PDB entry 8VB4 | electron microscopy, 2.98 A resolution | chains A and M of the 24 polymer chains in the assembly

[Chain A]
Protein: Portal protein (gp35)
Source organism: Pectobacterium phage PhiM1
Reference sequence: A0A1P7WG10 (A0A1P7WG10_9CAUD); numbering as in UniProt (aligned over 1-503)
Amino-acid sequence (503 residues; numbered 1 to 503; the number before each row is that of its first residue):
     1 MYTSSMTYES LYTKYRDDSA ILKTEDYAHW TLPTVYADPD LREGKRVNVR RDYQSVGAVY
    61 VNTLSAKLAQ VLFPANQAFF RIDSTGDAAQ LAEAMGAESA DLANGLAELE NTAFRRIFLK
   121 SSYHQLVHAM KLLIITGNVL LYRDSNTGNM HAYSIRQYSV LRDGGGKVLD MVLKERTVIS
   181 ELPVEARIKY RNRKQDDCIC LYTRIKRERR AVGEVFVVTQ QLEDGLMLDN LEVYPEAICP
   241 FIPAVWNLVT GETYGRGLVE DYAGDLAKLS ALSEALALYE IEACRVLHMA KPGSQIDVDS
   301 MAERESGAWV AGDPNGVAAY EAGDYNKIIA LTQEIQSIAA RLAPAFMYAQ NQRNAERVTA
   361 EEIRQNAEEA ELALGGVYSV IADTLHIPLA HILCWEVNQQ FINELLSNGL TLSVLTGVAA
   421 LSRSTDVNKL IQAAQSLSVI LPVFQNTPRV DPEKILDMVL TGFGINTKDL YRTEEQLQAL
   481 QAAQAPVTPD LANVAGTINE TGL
Not modelled in the structure: 1-6, 350-358, 485-503

[Chain M]
Protein: Adaptor protein (gp52)
Source organism: Pectobacterium phage PhiM1
Reference sequence: A0A1P7WG03 (A0A1P7WG03_9CAUD); residues 1-185 here = UniProt positions 1-185
Amino-acid sequence (185 residues; numbered 1 to 185; the number before each row is that of its first residue):
     1 MELLDAVNTC LTALGEARVT STDTRHPSVA LILQTLATKQ KLLLERGWWF NTQDEEMFPD
    61 LLGRIPYPAA SISVESLDGY NIYSKRNNFL FNNTCNTMYF TGPVCIRVTY NLDFEDLPES
   121 VATVITYRAA RAVYVGDLGN DASVQDLVLN EQQAMLLVEE QHMRNKKHST RRRRPWGKYQ
   181 NALSG

[Interface between chain A and chain M]
Residue-residue contacts (9; chain A residue first):
  Asp-297(A) with Arg-164(M), salt bridge
  Arg-304(A) with Lys-167(M); His-168(M)
  Ser-306(A) with Arg-171(M), hydrogen bond
  Gly-307(A) with Ser-169(M); Thr-170(M), hydrogen bond (backbone-backbone)
  Ala-308(A) with His-168(M)
  Trp-309(A) with Met-163(M), hydrophobic; His-168(M), hydrogen bond (backbone-backbone)
Interface residues without a listed pair, chain A (10 interface residues in all): Gln-295, Ser-300, Val-310, Ala-311
Interface residues without a listed pair, chain M (9 interface residues in all): Leu-156, Glu-160

[In short]
10 residues of chain A face 9 of chain M across their interface; the contacts include 3 hydrogen bonds and 1
salt bridge. Among the polar pairs are Asp-297(A)/Arg-164(M), Ser-306(A)/Arg-171(M) and Gly-307(A)/Thr-170(M).
Here chain A is Portal protein (gp35) and chain M is Adaptor protein (gp52), both from Pectobacterium phage
PhiM1. Entry 8VB4 (C12 portal and adaptor complex of the mature bacteriophage PhiM1 particle) was determined
by electron microscopy, deposited together with 8VB0, 8VB2 and 8VBX.
